PDB entry 3NTN | X-ray diffraction, 2.20 A resolution | chains A and B of the 3 polymer chains in the assembly

[Chain A (and B)]
Molecule: UspA1
Organism: Moraxella catarrhalis
Notes: chain B of this document is another copy of the same molecule, construct and numbering; everything in this record applies to it too
UniProtKB: Q9XD56 (Q9XD56_MORCA); residue numbers follow UniProt; this construct covers 153-366
Chain sequence (220 residues; numbered 153 to 372; the number before each row is that of its first residue):
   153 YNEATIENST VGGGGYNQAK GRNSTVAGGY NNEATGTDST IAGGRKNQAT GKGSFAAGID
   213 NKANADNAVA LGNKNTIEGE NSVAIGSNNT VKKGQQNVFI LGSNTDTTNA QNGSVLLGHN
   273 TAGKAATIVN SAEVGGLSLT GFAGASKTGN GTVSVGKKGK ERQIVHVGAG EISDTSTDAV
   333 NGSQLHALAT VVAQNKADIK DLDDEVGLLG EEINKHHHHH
Unresolved in the structure: 153-158, 299-301 (chain B: 299-301)
Differences from the reference sequence: expression tag (367-372)
Ion coordination: Ni2+: His368, His372 (shared with His368(B), His372(B) of chain B; 2 residues of chain C)

[Interface between chain A and chain B]
Contacting residue pairs - 151 pairs, chain A then chain B:
  Asn160(A) - Gly166(B)
  Asn160(A) - Gly167(B)  hydrogen bond (side chain-backbone)
  Asn160(A) - Tyr182(B)
  Thr162(A) - Gly164(B)
  Thr162(A) - Gly165(B)
  Thr162(A) - Gly166(B)  hydrogen bond (side chain-backbone)
  Thr162(A) - Ala179(B)
  Asn175(A) - Gly181(B)
  Asn175(A) - Tyr182(B)
  Thr177(A) - Ala179(B)
  Thr177(A) - Gly180(B)
  Thr177(A) - Gly181(B)  hydrogen bond (side chain-backbone)
  Thr177(A) - Ala194(B)
  Asp190(A) - Gly196(B)
  Asp190(A) - Arg197(B)  salt bridge
  Asp190(A) - Ile211(B)
  Thr192(A) - Ala194(B)
  Thr192(A) - Gly195(B)
  Thr192(A) - Gly196(B)  hydrogen bond (side chain-backbone)
  Gly205(A) - Gly210(B)
  Gly205(A) - Ile211(B)
  Phe207(A) - Ala194(B)  hydrophobic
  Phe207(A) - Phe207(B)  hydrophobic
  Phe207(A) - Ala209(B)  hydrophobic
  Phe207(A) - Leu223(B)  hydrophobic
  Asn219(A) - Asn225(B)  hydrogen bond
  Val221(A) - Leu223(B)  hydrophobic
  Asn233(A) - Ser239(B)
  Val235(A) - Ile237(B)  hydrophobic
  Val235(A) - Gly238(B)
  Val235(A) - Leu253(B)  hydrophobic
  Ile237(A) - Ile237(B)  hydrophobic
  Asn249(A) - Ser255(B)
  Asn249(A) - His271(B)
  Phe251(A) - Gly254(B)
  Phe251(A) - Ser255(B)
  Phe251(A) - His271(B)
  Gly265(A) - Arg314(B)  hydrogen bond (backbone-side chain)
  Val267(A) - Gly270(B)
  Ala274(A) - His318(B)
  Lys276(A) - Val317(B)
  Lys276(A) - His318(B)
  Ala278(A) - Gln315(B)
  Thr279(A) - Gln315(B)  hydrogen bond (backbone-side chain)
  Val281(A) - Gln315(B)
  Val286(A) - His338(B)
  Val286(A) - Ala341(B)  hydrophobic
  Val286(A) - Thr342(B)
  Val286(A) - Ala345(B)
  Leu289(A) - Ala345(B)  hydrophobic
  Leu289(A) - Lys348(B)
  Gly296(A) - Glu313(B)
  Ser298(A) - Gly311(B)
  Ser298(A) - Lys312(B)
  Ser298(A) - Glu313(B)  hydrogen bond (side chain-backbone)
  Asn302(A) - Lys312(B)
  Asn302(A) - Arg314(B)  hydrogen bond (backbone-side chain)
  Gly303(A) - Arg314(B)
  Thr304(A) - Gln315(B)
  Val305(A) - Val307(B)  hydrophobic
  Val305(A) - Arg314(B)
  Val305(A) - Gln315(B)  hydrogen bond (backbone-backbone)
  Val305(A) - Ile316(B)
  Val305(A) - Val317(B)  hydrogen bond (backbone-backbone)
  Ser306(A) - Val317(B)
  Ser306(A) - His318(B)
  Val307(A) - Val317(B)  hydrogen bond (backbone-backbone)
  Val307(A) - His318(B)
  Val307(A) - Val319(B)  hydrophobic
  Gly308(A) - His318(B)
  Lys309(A) - His318(B)
  Lys310(A) - His318(B)
  Glu313(A) - His318(B)
  Glu313(A) - Val319(B)
  Glu313(A) - Gly320(B)
  Arg314(A) - His318(B)  hydrogen bond (backbone-backbone)
  Arg314(A) - Val319(B)
  Arg314(A) - Gly320(B)  hydrogen bond (backbone-backbone)
  Gln315(A) - Gly320(B)
  Gln315(A) - Ala321(B)  hydrogen bond (side chain-backbone)
  Gln315(A) - Asp330(B)
  Ile316(A) - Ile316(B)  hydrophobic
  Ile316(A) - Asp330(B)
  Ile316(A) - Ala331(B)  hydrogen bond (backbone-backbone)
  Val317(A) - Thr329(B)
  Val317(A) - Asp330(B)
  His318(A) - Thr329(B)  hydrogen bond (backbone-backbone)
  Val319(A) - Thr329(B)  hydrogen bond (backbone-backbone)
  Val319(A) - Ala331(B)
  Gly320(A) - Gly296(B)
  Ala321(A) - Val281(B)
  Ala321(A) - Phe294(B)  hydrophobic
  Ala321(A) - Ala295(B)
  Ala321(A) - Gly296(B)  hydrogen bond (backbone-backbone)
  Gly322(A) - Val281(B)
  Glu323(A) - Val281(B)
  Ile324(A) - Ala284(B)  hydrophobic
  Thr329(A) - Glu313(B)
  Asp330(A) - Lys276(B)  salt bridge
  Val332(A) - Ala331(B)
  Val332(A) - Val332(B)  hydrogen bond (backbone-backbone)
  Asn333(A) - Ala295(B)  hydrogen bond (side chain-backbone)
  Asn333(A) - Ser328(B)
  Asn333(A) - Thr329(B)
  Asn333(A) - Asp330(B)
  Asn333(A) - Val332(B)
  Gly334(A) - Glu323(B)
  Gly334(A) - Ser325(B)
  Gly334(A) - Ser328(B)
  Gly334(A) - Asp330(B)  hydrogen bond (backbone-backbone)
  Gly334(A) - Val332(B)
  Ser335(A) - Phe294(B)
  Ser335(A) - Ala295(B)  hydrogen bond (side chain-backbone)
  Ser335(A) - Ser325(B)
  Ser335(A) - Asp326(B)
  Ser335(A) - Ser328(B)  hydrogen bond (backbone-backbone)
  Gln336(A) - Phe294(B)
  Leu337(A) - Ile324(B)  hydrophobic
  Leu337(A) - Gln336(B)
  Leu337(A) - Leu337(B)  hydrophobic
  Leu337(A) - Leu340(B)  hydrophobic
  His338(A) - Ser325(B)
  His338(A) - Asp326(B)
  Ala339(A) - Leu291(B)
  Ala339(A) - Thr292(B)
  Ala339(A) - Phe294(B)  hydrophobic
  Leu340(A) - Leu291(B)  hydrophobic
  Leu340(A) - Leu340(B)  hydrophobic
  Ala341(A) - Leu340(B)
  Val343(A) - Leu289(B)  hydrophobic
  Val344(A) - Leu340(B)  hydrophobic
  Val344(A) - Val343(B)  hydrophobic
  Val344(A) - Val344(B)  hydrophobic
  Val344(A) - Asn347(B)  hydrogen bond (backbone-side chain)
  Asn347(A) - Asn347(B)
  Lys348(A) - Asn347(B)
  Ile351(A) - Asn347(B)
  Ile351(A) - Asp350(B)
  Ile351(A) - Ile351(B)  hydrophobic
  Leu354(A) - Leu354(B)  hydrophobic
  Asp355(A) - Leu354(B)
  Val358(A) - Glu357(B)
  Val358(A) - Val358(B)  hydrophobic
  Val358(A) - Leu361(B)
  Gly362(A) - Leu361(B)
  Ile365(A) - Leu361(B)  hydrophobic
  Ile365(A) - Glu364(B)
  Ile365(A) - Ile365(B)  hydrophobic
  His368(A) - His368(B)  hydrogen bond
  His372(A) - His368(B)  hydrogen bond
  His372(A) - His372(B)  hydrogen bond
Also at the interface, not in a pair above, chain A (79 interface residues in all): Ala179, Lys204, Leu223, Leu253, Leu269, Gly287, Leu291, Leu361
Also at the interface, not in a pair above, chain B (85 interface residues in all): Gly224, Leu269, Thr279, Val286, Gly293, Gly322, Thr327, His371

[In short]
The interface between chain A and chain B involves 79 residues on one side and 85 on the other, with 28
hydrogen bonds and 2 salt bridges. Polar pairs include Asp190(A)-Arg197(B), Asp330(A)-Lys276(B) and
Asn160(A)-Gly167(B). His368(A) and His372(A) form the Ni2+ site.
Chain A and chain B are both UspA1 (Moraxella catarrhalis); the structure, Crystal Structure of UspA1 head and
neck domain from Moraxella catarrhalis, was determined by X-ray diffraction together with 3PR7 from the same
study.
